Entry 4G9L (X-ray diffraction, 1.88 A resolution); this record covers chain A.

# Chain A
Protein: Stromelysin-1
From: Homo sapiens
Notes: EC 3.4.24.17; fragment: catalytic domain
UniProtKB: P08254 (MMP3_HUMAN); residues 83-255 here correspond to UniProt positions 100-272 (UniProt number = residue number + 17)
Sequence (173 residues; numbered 83 to 255; the number before each row is that of its first residue):
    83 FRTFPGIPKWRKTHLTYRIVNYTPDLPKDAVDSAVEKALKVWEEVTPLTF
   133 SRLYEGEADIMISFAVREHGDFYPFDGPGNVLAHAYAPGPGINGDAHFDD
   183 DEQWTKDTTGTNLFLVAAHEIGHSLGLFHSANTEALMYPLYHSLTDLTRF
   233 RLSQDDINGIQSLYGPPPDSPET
Unresolved in the structure: 251-255
UniProt features mapped onto this chain:
  - active site: E202
  - binding site (Ca(2+)): D107, D141, D158, G159, G161, V163, G173, N175, D177, D181, D182, E184
  - binding site (Zn(2+)): H151, D153, H166, H179, H201, H205, H211
Ion coordination: Ca2+ site 1: D107, D182, E184; Ca2+ site 2: D141, G173, N175, D177; Zn2+ site 1: H151, D153, H166, H179; Ca2+ site 3: D158, G159, G161, V163, D181, E184; Zn2+ site 2: H201, H205, H211 (shared with 1 residue of chain B)

# In short
The Ca2+ site 1 is built by D107, D182 and E184. D141, G173, N175 and D177 coordinate Ca2+ site 2. UniProt
lists active-site residue E202, 12 Ca2+-binding residues and 7 Zn2+-binding residues.
Chain A is Stromelysin-1 (Homo sapiens); the structure, Structure of MMP3 complexed with NNGH inhibitor, was
determined by X-ray diffraction, deposited together with 4JA1 and 4DPE.
